Entry 8GL7 (X-ray diffraction, 2.40 A resolution); this record covers chains A and D.

[Chain A]
Molecule: Ancestral androgen receptor
Organism: Escherichia coli
Chain sequence (248 residues; row label = number of the first residue in the row):
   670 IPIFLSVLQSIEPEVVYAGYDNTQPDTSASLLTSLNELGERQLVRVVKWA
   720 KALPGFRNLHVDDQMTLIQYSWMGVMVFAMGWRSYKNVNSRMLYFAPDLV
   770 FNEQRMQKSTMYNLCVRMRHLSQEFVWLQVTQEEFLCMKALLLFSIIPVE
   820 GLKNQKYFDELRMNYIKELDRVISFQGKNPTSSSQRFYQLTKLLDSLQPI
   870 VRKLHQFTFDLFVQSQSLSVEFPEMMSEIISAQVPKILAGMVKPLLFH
Small-molecule neighbours: progesterone (STR): Leu-701, Leu-704, Asn-705, Leu-707, Gly-708, Gln-711, Trp-741, Met-742, Met-745, Val-746, Met-749, Arg-752, Phe-764, Met-780, Leu-873, Phe-876, Thr-877, Leu-880, Phe-891, Met-895

[Chain D]
Molecule: Nuclear receptor coactivator 2
UniProtKB: Q15596 (NCOA2_HUMAN); residues 743-751 here = UniProt positions 743-751
Chain sequence (9 residues; numbered 743 to 751; the number before each row is that of its first residue):
   743 ALLRYLLDK

[Interface between chain A and chain D]
Residue-residue contacts (23; chain A residue first):
  Val-713(A) / Leu-748(D)  hydrophobic
  Val-716(A) / Leu-745(D)  hydrophobic
  Val-716(A) / Leu-748(D)  hydrophobic
  Lys-720(A) / Leu-748(D)  hydrogen bond (side chain-backbone)
  Lys-720(A) / Leu-749(D)  hydrogen bond (side chain-backbone)
  Lys-720(A) / Lys-751(D)
  Arg-726(A) / Leu-749(D)  hydrogen bond (side chain-backbone)
  Arg-726(A) / Lys-751(D)
  Val-730(A) / Arg-746(D)
  Gln-733(A) / Leu-749(D)
  Met-734(A) / Leu-745(D)  hydrophobic
  Met-734(A) / Arg-746(D)
  Met-734(A) / Leu-749(D)  hydrophobic
  Ile-737(A) / Leu-749(D)  hydrophobic
  Gln-738(A) / Leu-745(D)
  Glu-893(A) / Leu-744(D)
  Met-894(A) / Leu-744(D)
  Met-894(A) / Leu-745(D)
  Met-894(A) / Leu-748(D)  hydrophobic
  Glu-897(A) / Ala-743(D)  hydrogen bond (side chain-backbone)
  Glu-897(A) / Leu-744(D)  hydrogen bond (side chain-backbone)
  Glu-897(A) / Leu-745(D)  hydrogen bond (side chain-backbone)
  Ile-898(A) / Leu-745(D)  hydrophobic
Interface residues without a listed pair, chain A (15 interface residues in all): Phe-725, Asp-731
Interface residues without a listed pair, chain D (8 interface residues in all): Asp-750

[Summary]
The interface between chain A and chain D involves 15 residues on one side and 8 on the other, with 6 hydrogen
bonds. Polar pairs include Lys-720(A)/Leu-748(D), Lys-720(A)/Leu-749(D) and Arg-726(A)/Leu-749(D). Ligands of
chain A: progesterone.
Chain A is Ancestral androgen receptor (Escherichia coli) and chain D is Nuclear receptor coactivator 2; the
structure, AncAR1 - progesterone - Tif2, was determined by X-ray diffraction.
